Entry 7MGE (electron microscopy, 3.94 A resolution); this record covers chains B and E of the 4 polymer chains in the assembly.

[Chain B]
Protein: Guanine nucleotide exchange protein SMCR8
Organism: Homo sapiens
UniProtKB: Q8TEV9 (SMCR8_HUMAN); numbering as in UniProt (aligned over 1-937)
Chain sequence (937 residues; numbered 1 to 937; the number before each row is that of its first residue):
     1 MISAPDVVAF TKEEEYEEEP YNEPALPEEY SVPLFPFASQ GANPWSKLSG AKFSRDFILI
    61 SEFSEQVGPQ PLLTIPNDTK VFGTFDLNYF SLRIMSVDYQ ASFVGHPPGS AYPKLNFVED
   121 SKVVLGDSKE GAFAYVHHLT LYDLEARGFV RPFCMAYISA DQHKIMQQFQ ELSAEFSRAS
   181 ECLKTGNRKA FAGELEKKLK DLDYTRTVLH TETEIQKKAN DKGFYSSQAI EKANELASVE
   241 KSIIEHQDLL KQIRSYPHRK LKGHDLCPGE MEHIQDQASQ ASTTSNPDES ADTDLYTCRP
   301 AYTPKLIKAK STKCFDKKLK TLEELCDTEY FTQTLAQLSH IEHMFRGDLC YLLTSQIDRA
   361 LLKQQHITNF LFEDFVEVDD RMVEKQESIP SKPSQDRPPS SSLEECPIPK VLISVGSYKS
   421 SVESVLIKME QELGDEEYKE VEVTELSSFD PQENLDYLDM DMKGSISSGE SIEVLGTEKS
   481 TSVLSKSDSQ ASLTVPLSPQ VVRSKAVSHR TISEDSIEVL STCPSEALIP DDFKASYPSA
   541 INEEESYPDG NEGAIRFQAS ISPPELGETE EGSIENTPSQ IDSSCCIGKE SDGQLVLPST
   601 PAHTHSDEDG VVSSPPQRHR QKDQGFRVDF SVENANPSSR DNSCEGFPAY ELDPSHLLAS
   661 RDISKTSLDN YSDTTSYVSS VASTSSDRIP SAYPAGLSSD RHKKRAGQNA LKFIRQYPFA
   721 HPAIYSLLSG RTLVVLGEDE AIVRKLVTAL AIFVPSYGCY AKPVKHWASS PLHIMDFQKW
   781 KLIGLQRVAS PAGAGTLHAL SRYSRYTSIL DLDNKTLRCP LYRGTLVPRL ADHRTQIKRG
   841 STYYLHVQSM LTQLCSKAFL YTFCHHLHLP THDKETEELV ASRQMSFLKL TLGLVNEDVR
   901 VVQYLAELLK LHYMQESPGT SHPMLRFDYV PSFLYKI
Unresolved in the structure: 1-50, 64-79, 111-114, 144-146, 220-224, 255-327, 376-705, 715, 790-794, 818, 833, 871-875, 937
UniProt features mapped onto this chain:
  - modified residue: Ser402 (Phosphoserine), Ser417 (Phosphoserine), Ser468 (Phosphoserine), Ser471 (Phosphoserine), Ser489 (Phosphoserine), Ser492 (Phosphoserine), Ser498 (Phosphoserine), Ser790 (Phosphoserine), Thr796 (Phosphothreonine)
From the paper describing this entry:
  - catalytic residues: Arg147

[Chain E]
Protein: ADP-ribosylation factor 1
Organism: Homo sapiens
UniProtKB: P84077 (ARF1_HUMAN); residues 17-180 here = UniProt positions 17-180
Chain sequence (166 residues; each row starts with the number of its first residue):
    15 ATEMRILMVG LDAAGKTTIL YKLKLGEIVT TIPTIGFNVE TVEYKNISFT VWDVGGQDKI
    75 RPLWRHYFQN TQGLIFVVDS NDRERVNEAR EELMRMLAED ELRDAVLLVF ANKQDLPNAM
   135 NAAEITDKLG LHSLRHRNWY IQATCATSGD GLYEGLDWLS NQLRNQ
Construct notes: expression tag (15-16)
Small-molecule neighbours:
  - beryllium trifluoride: Lys30, Thr31, Thr48, Asp67, Val68, Gly69, Gly70
  - GDP (guanosine-5'-diphosphate): Leu25, Ala27, Ala28, Gly29, Lys30, Thr31, Thr32, Thr45, Pro47, Asp67, Lys127, Asp129, Cys159, Ala160, Thr161
UniProt features mapped onto this chain:
  - binding site (GTP): Gly24 to Thr32, Asn126 to Asp129, Ala160
From the paper describing this entry:
  - mutagenesis - I49H, G50R, K73W: decreased catalytic activity

[How chain B and chain E interact]
Residue-residue contacts - 9 pairs, chain B then chain E:
  Glu62(B) - Lys73(E)  hydrogen bond (backbone-side chain)
  Phe63(B) - Asp26(E)
  Phe63(B) - Gln71(E)
  Phe63(B) - Asp72(E)  hydrogen bond (backbone-backbone)
  Phe63(B) - Lys73(E)
  Arg147(B) - Asp26(E)  salt bridge
  Arg147(B) - Ala27(E)
  Arg147(B) - Pro47(E)
  Val150(B) - Ile46(E)  hydrophobic
Interface residues without a listed pair, chain B (6 interface residues in all): Ser61, His106
Interface residues without a listed pair, chain E (9 interface residues in all): Thr45, Ile49

[Overview]
6 residues of chain B and 9 residues of chain E are in contact, with 2 hydrogen bonds and 1 salt bridge. Among
the polar pairs are Arg147(B)-Asp26(E), Glu62(B)-Lys73(E) and Phe63(B)-Asp72(E). Chain E binds GDP and
beryllium trifluoride. From the paper: the catalytic residue Arg147(B); I49H, G50R and K73W of chain E reduce
catalytic activity.
Here chain B is Guanine nucleotide exchange protein SMCR8 and chain E is ADP-ribosylation factor 1, both from
Homo sapiens. Entry 7MGE (Structure of C9orf72:SMCR8:WDR41 in complex with ARF1) was determined by electron
microscopy.
